PDB entry 6EQQ | X-ray diffraction, 2.40 A resolution | chain A

== Chain A ==
Name: Cholinesterase
Organism: Homo sapiens
Notes: EC 3.1.1.8
Reference sequence: P06276 (CHLE_HUMAN); residues 1-529 here correspond to UniProt positions 29-557 (UniProt number = residue number + 28)
Chain sequence (529 residues; numbered 1 to 529; the number before each row is that of its first residue):
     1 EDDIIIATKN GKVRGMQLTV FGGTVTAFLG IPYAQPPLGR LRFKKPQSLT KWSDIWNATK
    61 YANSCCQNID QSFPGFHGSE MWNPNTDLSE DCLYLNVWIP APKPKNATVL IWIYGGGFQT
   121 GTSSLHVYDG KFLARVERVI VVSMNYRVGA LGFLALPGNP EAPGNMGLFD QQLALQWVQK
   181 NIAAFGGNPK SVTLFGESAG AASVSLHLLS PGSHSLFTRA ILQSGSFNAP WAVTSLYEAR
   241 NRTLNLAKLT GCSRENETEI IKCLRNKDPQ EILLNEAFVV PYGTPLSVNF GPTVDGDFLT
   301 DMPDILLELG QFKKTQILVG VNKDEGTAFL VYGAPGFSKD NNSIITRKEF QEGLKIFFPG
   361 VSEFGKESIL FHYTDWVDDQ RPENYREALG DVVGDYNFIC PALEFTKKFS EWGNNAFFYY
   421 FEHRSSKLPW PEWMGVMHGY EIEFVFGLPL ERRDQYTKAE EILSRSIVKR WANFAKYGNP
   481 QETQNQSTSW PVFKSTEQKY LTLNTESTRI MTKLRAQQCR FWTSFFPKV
Disordered / not traced: 1-3
Construct notes: engineered mutation Gln17 (Asn45 in P06276), Gln455 (Asn483 in P06276), Gln481 (Asn509 in P06276), Gln486 (Asn514 in P06276)
Swiss-Prot annotation at these positions:
  - active site: Ser198 (Acyl-ester intermediate), Glu325 (Charge relay system), His438 (Charge relay system)
  - binding site (tacrine): Trp82, His438
  - binding site (substrate): Gly116, Gly117
  - modified residue: Ser198 (Phosphoserine)
  - glycosylation (N-linked (GlcNAc...) asparagine): Asn57 (complex), Asn106 (complex), Asn241 (complex), Asn256 (complex), Asn341 (complex), Asn485
Disulfide bonds: Cys65-Cys92, Cys252-Cys263, Cys400-Cys519
Covalently attached groups: N-acetylglucosamine (NAG) linked to Asn57, Asn106, Asn256, Asn341, Asn485; glycan linked to Asn241
Small-molecule neighbours: huprine 19 (H19): Asp70, Gln71, Ser72, Gly116, Gly117, Gln119, Thr120, Ser198, Trp231, Pro285, Leu286, Ser287, Val288, Phe329, Tyr332, Phe398
What the authors report for this chain:
  - binding site for huprine 19: Asp70, Ser72, Trp231
  - binding site for bromide ion: Gly116, Gly117, Glu197, Ser198
  - binding site for unknown ligand: Phe329, Tyr332

== Overview ==
Chain A binds huprine 19. N-acetylglucosamine is covalently linked to Asn57, Asn106, Asn256, Asn341 and
Asn485. From the paper: a binding site for bromide ion at Gly116, Gly117 and Glu197 among others; a binding
site for huprine 19 at Asp70, Ser72 and Trp231.
Chain A is Cholinesterase (Homo sapiens); the structure, Human butyrylcholinesterase in complex with huprine
19, was determined by X-ray diffraction, deposited together with 6EP4, 6EQP, 6ESJ and 6ESY.
